PDB entry 4HDF | X-ray diffraction, 1.29 A resolution | chains B and A

Chain B (and A):
Molecule: HIV-1 Protease
From: Human immunodeficiency virus type 1
Notes: EC 3.4.23.16; chain A of this document is another copy of the same molecule, construct and numbering; everything in this record applies to it too
UniProtKB: P03367 (POL_HV1BR); residues 1-99 here correspond to UniProt positions 501-599 (UniProt number = residue number + 500)
Sequence (99 residues; numbered 1 to 99; the number before each row is that of its first residue):
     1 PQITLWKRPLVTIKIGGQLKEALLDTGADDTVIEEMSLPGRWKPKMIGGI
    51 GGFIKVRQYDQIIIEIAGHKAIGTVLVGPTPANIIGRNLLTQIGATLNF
Differences from the reference sequence: engineered mutation Lys-7 (Gln507 in P03367), Ile-33 (Leu533 in P03367), Ile-63 (Leu563 in P03367), Ala-67 (Cys567 in P03367), Ala-82 (Val582 in P03367), Ala-95 (Cys595 in P03367)
Small-molecule neighbours: G52 ((3R,3aS,3bR,6aS,7aS)-octahydrodifuro[2,3-b:3',2'-d]furan-3-yl [(1S,2R)-1-benzyl-2-hydroxy-3-{[(4-methoxyphenyl)sulfonyl](2-methylpropyl)amino}propyl]carbamate): Arg-8, Leu-23, Asp-25, Gly-27, Ala-28, Asp-29, Asp-30, Val-32, Ile-47, Gly-48, Gly-49, Ile-50, Pro-81, Ala-82, Ile-84
UniProt features mapped onto this chain:
  - region (Dimerization of protease): Pro-1 to Leu-5, Gly-49 to Lys-55, Asn-88 to Gly-94, Thr-96 to Phe-99
  - active site: Asp-25 (For protease activity)
  - site: Phe-99 (Cleavage)
From the paper describing this entry:
  - binding site for G52: Ala-82
  - conformationally variable residues: Ala-82

Chain B / chain A interface:
Residue-residue contacts (103; chain B residue first):
  Pro-1(B) / Leu-97(A)
  Pro-1(B) / Asn-98(A)
  Pro-1(B) / Phe-99(A)  hydrogen bond (backbone-backbone)
  Gln-2(B) / Thr-96(A)
  Gln-2(B) / Leu-97(A)
  Gln-2(B) / Asn-98(A)  hydrogen bond
  Ile-3(B) / Thr-96(A)
  Ile-3(B) / Leu-97(A)  hydrogen bond (backbone-backbone)
  Ile-3(B) / Phe-99(A)  hydrophobic
  Leu-5(B) / Thr-26(A)
  Leu-5(B) / Arg-87(A)  hydrogen bond (backbone-side chain)
  Leu-5(B) / Thr-91(A)
  Leu-5(B) / Ala-95(A)
  Trp-6(B) / Arg-87(A)  hydrogen bond (backbone-side chain)
  Trp-6(B) / Thr-91(A)
  Lys-7(B) / Arg-87(A)
  Arg-8(B) / Asp-29(A)  salt bridge
  Arg-8(B) / Arg-87(A)
  Pro-9(B) / Thr-26(A)
  Pro-9(B) / Arg-87(A)
  Leu-23(B) / Gly-27(A)
  Leu-24(B) / Thr-26(A)  hydrogen bond (backbone-side chain)
  Leu-24(B) / Leu-97(A)  hydrophobic
  Leu-24(B) / Phe-99(A)  hydrophobic
  Asp-25(B) / Asp-25(A)
  Asp-25(B) / Thr-26(A)
  Asp-25(B) / Gly-27(A)  hydrogen bond (side chain-backbone)
  Thr-26(B) / Leu-5(A)
  Thr-26(B) / Pro-9(A)
  Thr-26(B) / Leu-24(A)  hydrogen bond (side chain-backbone)
  Thr-26(B) / Asp-25(A)
  Thr-26(B) / Thr-26(A)  hydrogen bond (backbone-side chain)
  Thr-26(B) / Leu-97(A)
  Gly-27(B) / Leu-23(A)
  Gly-27(B) / Asp-25(A)  hydrogen bond (backbone-side chain)
  Asp-29(B) / Arg-8(A)  salt bridge
  Ile-47(B) / Ile-50(A)  hydrophobic
  Gly-48(B) / Ile-50(A)
  Gly-49(B) / Ile-50(A)
  Gly-49(B) / Pro-81(A)
  Ile-50(B) / Ile-47(A)  hydrophobic
  Ile-50(B) / Gly-48(A)
  Ile-50(B) / Gly-49(A)
  Ile-50(B) / Ile-50(A)
  Ile-50(B) / Gly-52(A)
  Ile-50(B) / Ile-54(A)  hydrophobic
  Ile-50(B) / Thr-80(A)
  Ile-50(B) / Pro-81(A)
  Ile-50(B) / Ile-84(A)  hydrophobic
  Gly-51(B) / Ile-50(A)
  Gly-51(B) / Gly-51(A)
  Gly-51(B) / Gly-52(A)
  Gly-51(B) / Ile-54(A)
  Gly-52(B) / Ile-50(A)
  Gly-52(B) / Gly-51(A)
  Ile-54(B) / Ile-50(A)
  Ile-54(B) / Gly-51(A)
  His-69(B) / Phe-99(A)
  Thr-80(B) / Ile-50(A)
  Pro-81(B) / Gly-49(A)
  Pro-81(B) / Ile-50(A)
  Ile-84(B) / Ile-50(A)  hydrophobic
  Arg-87(B) / Leu-5(A)  hydrogen bond (side chain-backbone)
  Arg-87(B) / Trp-6(A)  hydrogen bond (side chain-backbone)
  Arg-87(B) / Lys-7(A)  hydrogen bond (side chain-backbone)
  Arg-87(B) / Arg-8(A)
  Arg-87(B) / Pro-9(A)
  Leu-90(B) / Leu-5(A)  hydrophobic
  Thr-91(B) / Leu-5(A)
  Thr-91(B) / Trp-6(A)
  Gln-92(B) / Trp-6(A)
  Ile-93(B) / Phe-99(A)
  Gly-94(B) / Asn-98(A)
  Gly-94(B) / Phe-99(A)
  Ala-95(B) / Leu-5(A)
  Ala-95(B) / Asn-98(A)
  Ala-95(B) / Phe-99(A)  hydrophobic
  Thr-96(B) / Gln-2(A)  hydrogen bond
  Thr-96(B) / Ile-3(A)
  Thr-96(B) / Thr-96(A)
  Thr-96(B) / Leu-97(A)
  Thr-96(B) / Asn-98(A)  hydrogen bond (backbone-backbone)
  Leu-97(B) / Pro-1(A)
  Leu-97(B) / Gln-2(A)
  Leu-97(B) / Ile-3(A)  hydrogen bond (backbone-backbone)
  Leu-97(B) / Leu-24(A)  hydrophobic
  Leu-97(B) / Thr-26(A)
  Leu-97(B) / Thr-96(A)
  Leu-97(B) / Leu-97(A)  hydrophobic
  Asn-98(B) / Pro-1(A)
  Asn-98(B) / Gln-2(A)  hydrogen bond
  Asn-98(B) / Gly-94(A)
  Asn-98(B) / Ala-95(A)
  Asn-98(B) / Thr-96(A)  hydrogen bond (backbone-backbone)
  Asn-98(B) / Asn-98(A)  hydrogen bond
  Phe-99(B) / Pro-1(A)  hydrogen bond (backbone-backbone)
  Phe-99(B) / Ile-3(A)  hydrophobic
  Phe-99(B) / Leu-24(A)  hydrophobic
  Phe-99(B) / Ala-67(A)  hydrophobic
  Phe-99(B) / His-69(A)
  Phe-99(B) / Ile-93(A)
  Phe-99(B) / Gly-94(A)
  Phe-99(B) / Ala-95(A)  hydrophobic
Interface residues without a listed pair, chain B (40 interface residues in all): Thr-4, Val-32, Phe-53, Ala-67
Interface residues without a listed pair, chain A (40 interface residues in all): Thr-4, Val-32, Phe-53, Pro-79, Leu-90

In short:
Chain B and chain A each contribute 40 residues to their interface, with 20 hydrogen bonds and 2 salt bridges.
Among the polar pairs are Arg-8(B)/Asp-29(A), Gln-2(B)/Asn-98(A) and Leu-5(B)/Arg-87(A). Bound to chain B:
compound G52. From UniProt: active-site residue Asp-25(B) on chain B. The paper reports a binding site for G52
at Ala-82(B); conformational variability at Ala-82(B).
Both chains are HIV-1 Protease (Human immunodeficiency virus type 1). Entry 4HDF (Crystal Structure of HIV-1
protease mutants V82A complexed with inhibitor GRL-0519) was determined by X-ray diffraction together with
4HE9, 4HEG, 4HDB and 4HDP from the same study.
